4JI2 - chains A and I of the 21 polymer chains in the assembly; structure by X-ray diffraction, 3.64 A resolution.

== Chain A ==
Molecule: 16S rRNA
From: Thermus thermophilus
Sequence (1522 nucleotides; each row starts with the number of its first residue; note: 42 numbers in that range are skipped by the numbering (no residue carries them; nothing is unmodelled there); a row labelled like 190A-190L holds insertion residues (190A, then the next letters in order); numbering starts at 0):
     0 UUUGUUGGAGAGUUUGAUCCUGGCUCAGGGUGAACGCUGGCGGCGUGCCU
    50 AAGACAUGCAAGUCGUGCGGG
    73 CCGCGGGGUUUU
    88 ACUCCG
    95 UGGUC
   101 AGCGGCGGACGGGUGAGUAACGCGUGGGU
  129A G
   130 ACCUACCCGGAAGAGGGGGACAACCCGGGGAAACUCGGGCUAAUCCCCCA
   180 UGUGGACCCGC
190A-190L CCCUUGGGGUGU
   191 GUCCAAAGGGCUUU
   216 GCCCGCUUCCGGAUGGGCCCGCGUCCCAUCAGCUAGUUGGUGGGGUAAUG
   266 GCCCACCAAGGCGACGACGGGUAGCCGGUCUGAGAGGAUGGCCGGCCACA
   316 GGGGCACUGAGACACGGGCCCCACUCCUACGGGAGGCAGCAGUUAGGAAU
   366 CUUCCGCAAUGGGCGCAAGCCUGACGGAGCGACGCCGCUUGGAGGAAGAA
   416 GCCCUUCGGGGUGUAAACUCCUGAA
   442 CCCGGGACGAAACCCCCGACGA
   474 GGGGACUGACGGUACCGGG
   494 GUAAUAGCGCCGGCCAACUCCGUGCCAGCAGCCGCGGUAAUACGGAGGGC
   544 GCGAGCGUUACCCGGAUUCACUGGGCGUAAAGGGCGUGUAGGCGGCCUGG
   594 GGCGUCCCAUGUGAAAGACCACGGCUCAACCGUGGGGGAGCGUGGGAUAC
   644 GCUCAGGCUAGACGGUGGGAGAGGGUGGUGGAAUUCCCGGAGUAGCGGUG
   694 AAAUGCGCAGAUACCGGGAGGAACGCCGAUGGCGAAGGCAGCCACCUGGU
   744 CCACCCGUGACGCUGAGGCGCGAAAGCGUGGGGAGCAAACCGGAUUAGAU
   794 ACCCGGGUAGUCCACGCCCUAAACGAUGCGCGCUAGGUCUCUGGGUCU
   848 CCUGGGGGCCGAAGCUAACGCGUUAAGCGCGCCGCCUGGGGAGUACGGCC
   898 GCAAGGCUGAAACUCAAAGGAAUUGACGGGGGCCCGCACAAGCGGUGGAG
   948 CAUGUGGUUUAAUUCGAAGXAACGCGAAGAACCUUACCAGGCCUUGACAU
   998 GCUAGG
 1003A G
  1004 AACCCGGGUGAAAGCCUGGGGUGCCCC
1030A-1030D GCGA
  1031 GGGGAGCCCUAGCACAGGUGCUGCAUGGCCGUCGUCAGCUCGUGCCGUGA
  1081 GGUGUUGGGUUAAGUCCCGCAACGAGCGCAACCCCCGCCGUUAGUUGCCA
  1131 GCGGUUCGGCCGGGCACUCUAACGGGACUGCCCGCGAAA
  1171 GCGGGAGGAAGGAGGGGACGACGUCUGGUCAGCAUGGCCCUUACGGCCUG
  1221 GGCGACACACGUGCUACAAUGCCCACUACAAAGCGAUGCCACCCGGCAAC
  1271 GGGGAGCUAAUCGCAAAAAGGUGGGCCCAGUUCGGAUUGGGGUCUGCAAC
  1321 CCGACCCCAUGAAGCCGGAAUCGCUAGUAAUCGCGGAUCAG
 1361A C
  1362 CAUGCCGCGGUGAAUACGUUCCCGGGCCUUGUACACACXGCCXGUXACGC
  1412 CAUGGGAGCGGGCUCUACCCGAAGUCGCCGGG
  1446 AGCCUACGGG
  1459 CAGGCGCCGAGGGUAGGGCCCGUGACUGGGGCGAAGUCGUAACAAGGUAG
  1509 CUGUACCGGAAGGUGCGGCUGGAUCCACUCCUUUCU
Unresolved in the structure: 0-4, 1534-1538
Modified / non-standard residues: PSU (pseudouridine-5'-monophosphate) at position 516, 7MG (7N-methyl-8-hydroguanosine-5'-monophosphate) at position 527, M2G (N2-dimethylguanosine-5'-monophosphate) at position 966, 5MC (5-methylcytidine-5'-monophosphate) at position 967, 2MG (2N-methylguanosine-5'-monophosphate) at position 1207, 5MC (5-methylcytidine-5'-monophosphate) at position 1400, 4OC (4n,o2'-methylcytidine-5'-monophosphate) at position 1402, 5MC (5-methylcytidine-5'-monophosphate) at position 1404, 5MC (5-methylcytidine-5'-monophosphate) at position 1407, UR3 (3-methyluridine-5'-monophoshate) at position 1498, MA6 (6N-dimethyladenosine-5'-monophoshate) at position 1518, MA6 (6N-dimethyladenosine-5'-monophoshate) at position 1519, PSU (pseudouridine-5'-monophosphate) at position 1540, PSU (pseudouridine-5'-monophosphate) at position 1541
Construct notes: engineered mutation C1534 (A2157 in M26923.1); conflict A1535 (C2158 in M26923.1)
Metal / ion sites: Mg2+ site 1 near U5 (its only coordinating residue here); Mg2+ site 2: U12, C526, 7MG_527, A914; Mg2+ site 3 near U12 (its only coordinating residue here); Mg2+ site 4 near U13 (its only coordinating residue here); Mg2+ site 5 near G21 (its only coordinating residue here); Mg2+ site 6: G21, G22; Mg2+ site 7 near C48 (its only coordinating residue here); Mg2+ site 8 near A53 (its only coordinating residue here); Mg2+ site 9: C58, U387; Mg2+ site 10: A59, C386; Mg2+ site 11: U62, G105; Mg2+ site 12 near C89 (its only coordinating residue here); 125 more Mg2+ sites not listed
What the authors report for this chain:
  - conformationally variable residues: A1492
  - mutagenesis - C1490U: increased growth

== Chain I ==
Name: Ribosomal protein S9
From: Thermus thermophilus
UniProtKB: P80374 (RS9_THET8); residue numbers follow UniProt; this construct covers 1-128
Sequence (128 residues; numbered 1 to 128; the number before each row is that of its first residue):
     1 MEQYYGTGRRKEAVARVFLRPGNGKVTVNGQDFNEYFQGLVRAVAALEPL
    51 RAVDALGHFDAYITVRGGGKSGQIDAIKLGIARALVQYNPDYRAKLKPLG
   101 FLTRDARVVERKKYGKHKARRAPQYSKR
Unresolved in the structure: 1
Metal / ion sites: Mg2+ near Val109 (its only coordinating residue here)

== How chain A and chain I interact ==
Pairs across the interface (119):
  G942(A) with Gln124(I), base contact
  U943(A) with Gln124(I), sugar contact; Ser126(I), base contact
  M2G_966(A) with Arg128(I), sugar contact
  5MC_967(A) with Arg128(I), hydrogen bond to the sugar
  A968(A) with Arg128(I), phosphate contact
  C1116(A) with Val108(I), sugar contact
  G1117(A) with Arg104(I), hydrogen bond to the phosphate; Ala106(I), sugar contact
  C1118(A) with Arg9(I), salt bridge to the phosphate; Arg83(I), hydrogen bond to the phosphate; Arg104(I), salt bridge to the phosphate
  C1119(A) with Arg9(I), salt bridge to the phosphate; Arg83(I), salt bridge to the phosphate
  G1127(A) with Arg16(I), hydrogen bond to the sugar
  C1128(A) with Arg16(I), sugar contact; Arg66(I), salt bridge to the phosphate
  C1129(A) with Tyr62(I), hydrogen bond to the phosphate
  A1130(A) with Gln3(I), hydrogen bond to the sugar; Phe18(I), sugar contact; Arg20(I), sugar contact; Tyr62(I), sugar contact
  G1131(A) with Glu2(I), phosphate contact
  C1147(A) with Tyr5(I), hydrogen bond to the sugar; Arg16(I), hydrogen bond to the base
  U1148(A) with Tyr5(I), phosphate contact; Thr7(I), hydrogen bond to the phosphate; Arg9(I), hydrogen bond to the phosphate; Val14(I), phosphate contact; Arg16(I), hydrogen bond to the sugar
  C1149(A) with Arg9(I), salt bridge to the phosphate
  G1177(A) with Lys97(I), salt bridge to the phosphate
  G1178(A) with Arg93(I), salt bridge to the phosphate; Lys97(I), hydrogen bond to the base
  A1179(A) with Arg93(I), salt bridge to the phosphate; Leu102(I), sugar contact; Thr103(I), phosphate contact; Arg104(I), hydrogen bond to the sugar
  A1180(A) with Thr103(I), hydrogen bond to the phosphate
  G1186(A) with Glu110(I), sugar contact; Lys113(I), hydrogen bond to the phosphate; Arg120(I), salt bridge to the phosphate
  G1187(A) with Arg111(I), hydrogen bond to the sugar; Lys113(I), salt bridge to the phosphate
  A1188(A) with Tyr114(I), hydrogen bond to the phosphate
  G1231(A) with Ser126(I), phosphate contact; Lys127(I), salt bridge to the phosphate
  U1232(A) with Gln124(I), sugar contact; Tyr125(I), phosphate contact; Ser126(I), hydrogen bond to the phosphate
  G1233(A) with His117(I), salt bridge to the phosphate; Pro123(I), phosphate contact; Gln124(I), hydrogen bond to the phosphate
  A1248(A) with Tyr36(I), sugar contact; Lys70(I), hydrogen bond to the sugar
  C1249(A) with Tyr36(I), hydrogen bond to the sugar; Gly67(I), hydrogen bond to the sugar; Gly68(I), hydrogen bond to the sugar; Gly69(I), base contact; Lys70(I), hydrogen bond to the sugar; Gln73(I), hydrogen bond to the sugar
  A1250(A) with Gly67(I), hydrogen bond to the phosphate; Gly68(I), hydrogen bond to the phosphate
  A1251(A) with Glu12(I), sugar contact; Gly67(I), phosphate contact; Gly68(I), phosphate contact
  G1291(A) with Gln38(I), sugar contact; Gly39(I), sugar contact
  A1339(A) with Lys127(I), base contact
  A1340(A) with Lys127(I), sugar contact
  U1341(A) with Ser126(I), hydrogen bond to the sugar
  C1342(A) with Gln124(I), sugar contact; Tyr125(I), phosphate contact
  G1343(A) with Arg121(I), hydrogen bond to the sugar; Ala122(I), hydrogen bond to the sugar; Tyr125(I), hydrogen bond to the phosphate
  C1344(A) with Lys116(I), salt bridge to the phosphate; Arg120(I), sugar contact; Ala122(I), phosphate contact
  U1345(A) with Arg120(I), salt bridge to the phosphate
  A1346(A) with Arg107(I), sugar contact; Arg120(I), salt bridge to the phosphate
  G1347(A) with Arg10(I), hydrogen bond to the base; Arg107(I), hydrogen bond to the base; Val108(I), sugar contact; Val109(I), hydrogen bond to the sugar; Glu110(I), hydrogen bond to the phosphate
  U1348(A) with Val109(I), phosphate contact; Glu110(I), phosphate contact; Arg120(I), phosphate contact
  A1349(A) with Lys118(I), salt bridge to the phosphate; Arg120(I), hydrogen bond to the phosphate; Arg121(I), hydrogen bond to the phosphate
  A1350(A) with Lys118(I), salt bridge to the phosphate; Arg121(I), salt bridge to the phosphate
  C1366(A) with His117(I), salt bridge to the phosphate
  C1367(A) with Lys112(I), salt bridge to the phosphate; Tyr114(I), phosphate contact; Gly115(I), hydrogen bond to the phosphate; Lys116(I), phosphate contact
  G1368(A) with Arg111(I), salt bridge to the phosphate; Lys112(I), salt bridge to the phosphate; Lys113(I), hydrogen bond to the phosphate; Tyr114(I), hydrogen bond to the phosphate
  C1369(A) with Arg111(I), phosphate contact; Lys112(I), hydrogen bond to the phosphate
  G1370(A) with Glu12(I), phosphate contact; Val109(I), phosphate contact
  G1371(A) with Lys11(I), salt bridge to the phosphate; Glu12(I), phosphate contact; Gly68(I), sugar contact; Gly69(I), phosphate contact
  U1372(A) with Lys11(I), salt bridge to the phosphate; Gly69(I), phosphate contact; Lys70(I), hydrogen bond to the phosphate; Ser71(I), hydrogen bond to the phosphate; Gly72(I), hydrogen bond to the phosphate
  G1373(A) with Lys11(I), base contact; Ser71(I), hydrogen bond to the phosphate
Also at the interface, not in a pair above, chain A (60 interface residues in all): G944, A1176, G1184, G1185, C1189, C1230, G1290, U1351
Also at the interface, not in a pair above, chain I (54 interface residues in all): Leu40, Ala119

== Summary ==
The interface between chain A and chain I involves 60 residues on one side and 54 on the other, with 45
hydrogen bonds and 25 salt bridges. Among the polar pairs are C1147(A)-Arg16(I), G1178(A)-Lys97(I) and
G1347(A)-Arg10(I). From the paper: C1490U of chain A increases growth; conformational variability at A1492(A).
Chain A is 16S rRNA and chain I is Ribosomal protein S9, both from Thermus thermophilus; the structure,
Crystal Structure of 30S ribosomal subunit from Thermus thermophilus, was determined by X-ray diffraction
together with 4JI0, 4JI1, 4JI3, 4JI4, 4JI5, 4JI6, 4JI7 and 4JI8 from the same study.
